9FIF - chains A and B; structure by X-ray diffraction, 1.77 A resolution.

== Chain A ==
Name: NADH-quinone oxidoreductase subunit E
Source organism: Aquifex aeolicus VF5
Notes: EC 7.1.1.-
UniProtKB: O66842 (NUOE_AQUAE); residues 1-160 here = UniProt positions 1-160
Amino-acid sequence (160 residues; numbered 1 to 160; the number before each row is that of its first residue):
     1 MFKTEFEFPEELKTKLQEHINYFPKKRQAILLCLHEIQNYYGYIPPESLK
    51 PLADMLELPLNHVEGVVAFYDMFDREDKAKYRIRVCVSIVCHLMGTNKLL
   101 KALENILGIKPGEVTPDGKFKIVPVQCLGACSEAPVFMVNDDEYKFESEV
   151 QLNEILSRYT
Unresolved in the structure: 1-4
Bound ions: 2Fe-2S cluster Fe: Cys86, Cys91, Cys127, Cys131
Residues lining bound ligands: 2Fe-2S cluster (FES): Cys86, Ser88, Ile89, Val90, Cys91, Cys127, Leu128, Gly129, Ala130, Cys131, Val136
UniProt features mapped onto this chain:
  - binding site ([2Fe-2S] cluster): Cys86, Cys91, Cys127, Cys131

== Chain B ==
Name: NADH-quinone oxidoreductase subunit F
Source organism: Aquifex aeolicus VF5
Notes: EC 7.1.1.-
UniProtKB: O66841 (NUOF_AQUAE); residue numbers follow UniProt; this construct covers 1-426
Amino-acid sequence (434 residues; row label = number of the first residue in the row):
     1 MRSYPAIPRIYAETTLNMLLKRAKKPRVHSIDEYLKDGGYQALEKALNMS
    51 PEEIIDWVDKSTLRGRGGAGFPTGKKWKFAVQNPGPRYFICNADESEPGT
   101 FKDRIIIERDPHLLIEGIIISSYAIGANEAYIYIRGEYPAGYYILRDAIE
   151 EAKKKGFLGKNILGSGFDLEIYVARGAGAYICGEETALIESLEGKRGHPR
   201 LKPPYPVQKGLWGKPTVVNNVETIANVRFIISMGWEEYRYIGPSDYAGPK
   251 LFPVSGKVKKPGVYELPMNTTLREVIFKYAGGTLGNKKVKAVFSGALDCF
   301 SSEELDIPMDYSPLGFGGTGTVIVLTEEDDIVEAALKIAEFYEHETCGQC
   351 TPCRVGCYEQANLLEKIYKGEATEQDWEGFDFVNRNIQPTSICGLGAVAG
   401 RLIRQTLEKFPEEWEKYRKKSASLPLAGHHHHHH
Unresolved in the structure: 1, 420-434
Construct notes: engineered mutation Arg228 (Pro in O66841); expression tag (427-434)
Bound ions: Na+ site 1 near Glu53 (its only coordinating residue here); Na+ site 2: Asp94, Ala179; Na+ site 3: Lys154 (shared with 1 residue of chain D); 4Fe-4S cluster Fe: Cys347, Cys350, Cys353, Cys393
Residues lining bound ligands:
  - FMN (flavin mononucleotide): Gly65, Arg66, Gly67, Gly68, Ala69, Phe71, Lys76, Asn92, Asp94, Glu95, Ser96, Tyr180, Ile181, Gly183, Glu184, Glu185, Val218, Asn219, Asn220, Thr223, Gly394, Leu395
  - NADH (NAI; 1,4-dihydronicotinamide adenine dinucleotide): Gly67, Gly68, Ala69, Phe71, Lys76, Phe79, Glu185, Lys202, Tyr205, Pro206, Val207, Val218, Gly394
  - 4Fe-4S cluster (SF4): Ile181, Pro199, Thr346, Cys347, Gly348, Gln349, Cys350, Cys353, Ser391, Ile392, Cys393, Leu395, Gly396
UniProt features mapped onto this chain:
  - binding site (NAD(+)): Gly65 to Gly74
  - binding site (FMN): Gly176 to Thr223
  - binding site ([4Fe-4S] cluster): Cys347, Cys350, Cys353, Cys393

== How chain A and chain B interact ==
Residue-residue contacts - 100 pairs, chain A then chain B:
  Tyr22(A) with Arg146(B); Ile171(B); Tyr172(B); Val173(B), hydrogen bond (side chain-backbone)
  Phe23(A) with Tyr131(B), hydrophobic; Tyr172(B), hydrophobic; Val173(B); Ala174(B), hydrophobic
  Pro24(A) with Glu129(B); Tyr131(B); Tyr172(B)
  Lys25(A) with Trp212(B)
  Arg27(A) with Glu193(B); Gly194(B); Trp212(B)
  Gln28(A) with Tyr131(B), hydrogen bond; Leu192(B), hydrogen bond (side chain-backbone); Trp212(B)
  Ile30(A) with Gly194(B)
  Leu31(A) with Arg175(B); Ser191(B)
  Leu32(A) with Tyr142(B); Arg175(B)
  His35(A) with Gly176(B), hydrogen bond (side chain-backbone); Ala177(B)
  His62(A) with Gly194(B); Lys195(B)
  Gly65(A) with Arg196(B)
  Val66(A) with Gly194(B)
  Phe69(A) with Ala179(B), hydrophobic; Ile181(B), hydrophobic; Arg196(B); Gly197(B); His198(B)
  Tyr70(A) with Ala177(B); Cys182(B), hydrophobic; Ser191(B), hydrogen bond; Lys195(B), hydrogen bond (side chain-backbone); Arg196(B); Gly197(B), hydrogen bond (side chain-backbone)
  Asp71(A) with Ala177(B), hydrogen bond (backbone-backbone)
  Met72(A) with Gly136(B); Glu137(B); Ala177(B), hydrogen bond (backbone-backbone); Gly178(B)
  Phe73(A) with Ala177(B), hydrophobic
  Val87(A) with Lys337(B)
  Ile89(A) with Pro98(B), hydrophobic; Ala334(B), hydrophobic; Lys337(B)
  Val90(A) with Ser255(B); Gly256(B); Ile323(B), hydrophobic
  His92(A) with Glu333(B), salt bridge; Lys337(B)
  Leu93(A) with Lys257(B); Leu325(B), hydrophobic; Asp329(B)
  Met94(A) with Gly256(B); Lys257(B); Leu284(B), hydrophobic
  Gln126(A) with Phe341(B); His344(B); Glu345(B)
  Cys127(A) with Glu97(B); Pro98(B), hydrophobic; Gly99(B); Arg135(B), hydrogen bond (backbone-side chain)
  Leu128(A) with Arg104(B); Arg135(B); Glu137(B); Tyr138(B)
  Gly129(A) with Thr100(B); Phe101(B); Arg104(B), hydrogen bond (backbone-side chain); Arg135(B); Tyr138(B)
  Ala130(A) with Arg104(B)
  Cys131(A) with Gly99(B), hydrogen bond (side chain-backbone); Thr100(B); Phe101(B); Ser255(B)
  Ser132(A) with Ile10(B); Phe101(B); Ser255(B); Pro261(B); Gly262(B)
  Glu133(A) with Pro8(B); Ile10(B)
  Met138(A) with Glu137(B); Pro139(B)
  Asp141(A) with Pro5(B); Pro139(B); Tyr143(B)
  Asp142(A) with Pro5(B); Ala6(B), hydrogen bond (side chain-backbone)
  Glu143(A) with Ala6(B), hydrogen bond (backbone-backbone); Ile7(B); Pro8(B); Arg104(B), salt bridge
Also at the interface, not in a pair above, chain A (39 interface residues in all): Ser88, Tyr144, Lys145
Also at the interface, not in a pair above, chain B (66 interface residues in all): Arg9, Tyr11, Ser96, Tyr133, Val254, Phe293, Val324, Ile338, Glu340, Cys347

== In short ==
39 residues of chain A face 66 of chain B across their interface, with 14 hydrogen bonds and 2 salt bridges.
Polar pairs include His92(A)-Glu333(B), Glu143(A)-Arg104(B) and Tyr22(A)-Val173(B). Bound to chain A: 2Fe-2S
cluster. Ligands of chain B: 4Fe-4S cluster, flavin mononucleotide and NADH.
Here chain A is NADH-quinone oxidoreductase subunit E and chain B is NADH-quinone oxidoreductase subunit F,
both from Aquifex aeolicus VF5. Entry 9FIF (Crystal Structure of NuoEF variant P228R(NuoF) from Aquifex
aeolicus bound to NADH under anoxic conditions) was determined by X-ray diffraction together with 9FDJ, 9FDK,
9FDV, 9FE0, 9FE5, 9FE7 and 6 further entries from the same study.
